5GJX - chains A and C of the 3 polymer chains in the assembly; structure by X-ray diffraction, 2.06 A resolution.

# Chain A
Name: MHC class I antigen
Organism: Anas platyrhynchos
UniProt: Q6I7L2 (Q6I7L2_ANAPL); residues 4-273 here correspond to UniProt positions 22-291 (UniProt number = residue number + 18)
Chain sequence (273 residues; numbered 1 to 273; the number before each row is that of its first residue):
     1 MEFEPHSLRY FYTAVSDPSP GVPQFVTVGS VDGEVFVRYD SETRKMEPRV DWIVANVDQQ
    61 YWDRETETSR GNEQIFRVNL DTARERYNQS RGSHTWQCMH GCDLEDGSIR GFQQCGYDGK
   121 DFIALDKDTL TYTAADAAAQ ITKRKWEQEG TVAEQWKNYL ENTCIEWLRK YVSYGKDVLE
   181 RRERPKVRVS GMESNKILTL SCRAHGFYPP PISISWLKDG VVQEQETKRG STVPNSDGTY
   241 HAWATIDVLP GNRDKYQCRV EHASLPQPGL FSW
Disordered / not traced: 1-3, 194-197
Disulfides: Cys-98/Cys-115, Cys-102/Cys-164, Cys-202/Cys-258
Sequence notes: expression tag (1-3); engineered mutation Gly-220 (Ala238 in Q6I7L2)

# Chain C
Name: Arg-leu-ile-gln-asn-ser-ile-thr-ile
Chain sequence (9 residues; row label = number of the first residue in the row):
     1 RLIQNSITI

# Interface between chain A and chain C
Pairs across the interface (35):
  Tyr-10(A) / Arg-1(C)  hydrogen bond (side chain-backbone)
  Tyr-10(A) / Leu-2(C)  hydrophobic
  Tyr-12(A) / Leu-2(C)
  Met-46(A) / Leu-2(C)  hydrophobic
  Arg-64(A) / Gln-4(C)
  Glu-65(A) / Arg-1(C)
  Glu-65(A) / Leu-2(C)  hydrogen bond (side chain-backbone)
  Thr-68(A) / Leu-2(C)
  Thr-68(A) / Ile-3(C)
  Thr-68(A) / Gln-4(C)
  Ser-69(A) / Leu-2(C)
  Asn-72(A) / Ser-6(C)
  Ile-75(A) / Ile-7(C)
  Ile-75(A) / Thr-8(C)
  Val-78(A) / Thr-8(C)
  Asn-79(A) / Thr-8(C)
  Asn-79(A) / Ile-9(C)  hydrogen bond (side chain-backbone)
  Thr-82(A) / Ile-9(C)
  Ala-83(A) / Ile-9(C)
  Arg-86(A) / Ile-9(C)  hydrogen bond (side chain-backbone)
  Trp-96(A) / Ile-9(C)  hydrophobic
  His-100(A) / Ile-3(C)
  Thr-142(A) / Ile-9(C)  hydrogen bond (side chain-backbone)
  Lys-145(A) / Thr-8(C)  hydrogen bond
  Lys-145(A) / Ile-9(C)  hydrogen bond (side chain-backbone)
  Trp-146(A) / Ile-7(C)
  Trp-146(A) / Thr-8(C)  hydrogen bond (side chain-backbone)
  Val-152(A) / Ile-7(C)  hydrophobic
  Trp-156(A) / Ile-3(C)  hydrophobic
  Tyr-159(A) / Arg-1(C)  hydrogen bond (side chain-backbone)
  Tyr-159(A) / Leu-2(C)
  Tyr-159(A) / Ile-3(C)
  Thr-163(A) / Arg-1(C)
  Trp-167(A) / Arg-1(C)
  Tyr-171(A) / Arg-1(C)  hydrogen bond (side chain-backbone)
Other interface residues (no listed pair), chain A (31 interface residues in all): Leu-8, Thr-27, Tyr-61, Phe-122, Glu-149, Gln-155

# In short
31 residues of chain A and 8 residues of chain C are in contact; the contacts include 10 hydrogen bonds. Polar
contacts include Tyr-10(A)/Arg-1(C), Glu-65(A)/Leu-2(C) and Asn-79(A)/Ile-9(C).
Chain A is MHC class I antigen (Anas platyrhynchos) and chain C is Arg-leu-ile-gln-asn-ser-ile-thr-ile; the
structure, Crystal structure of DUCK MHC I for 2.06 angstrom, was determined by X-ray diffraction.
